Entry 8UGV (X-ray diffraction, 1.99 A resolution); this record covers chain A.

[Chain A]
Molecule: Bromodomain-containing protein 2
Organism: Homo sapiens
Reference sequence: P25440 (BRD2_HUMAN), isoform P25440-2; residue numbers follow UniProt; this construct covers 348-455
Sequence (115 residues; numbered 341 to 455; the number before each row is that of its first residue):
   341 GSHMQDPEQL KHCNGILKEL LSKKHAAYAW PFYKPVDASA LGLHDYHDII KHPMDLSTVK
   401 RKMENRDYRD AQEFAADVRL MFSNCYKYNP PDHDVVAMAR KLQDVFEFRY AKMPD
Not modelled in the structure: 341-346
Differences from the reference sequence: expression tag (341-347)
UniProt features mapped onto this chain:
  - mutagenesis: Val376 (V376A: Abolished binding to histone H4 acetylated at 'Lys-12' (H4K12ac)), Leu381 (L381A: Reduced binding to histone H4 acetylated at 'Lys-12' (H4K12ac)), Leu383 (L383A: Reduced binding to histone H4 acetylated at 'Lys-12' (H4K12ac)), Asn429 (N429A: Abolished binding to histone H4 acetylated at 'Lys-12' (H4K12ac))
Residues lining bound ligands: 6IND (WNX; methyl [(4S,6P,10aM)-6-(1H-indol-6-yl)-8-methoxy-1-methyl-4H-[1,2,4]triazolo[4,3-a][1,4]benzodiazepin-4-yl]acetate): Trp370, Pro371, Phe372, Val376, Leu381, Leu383, Cys425, Tyr428, Asn429, His433, Asp434, Val435, Met438

[Summary]
Bound to chain A: 6IND. Curated annotation (UniProt) lists 4 mutagenesis sites.
Chain A is Bromodomain-containing protein 2 (Homo sapiens); the structure, Crystal structure of the second
bromodomain of human BRD2 in complex with 6IND, was determined by X-ray diffraction together with 9D5O and
8UGU from the same study.
